PDB entry 5TRX | X-ray diffraction, 2.38 A resolution | chains A and D of the 4 polymer chains in the assembly

== Chain A (and D) ==
Protein: Homoprotocatechuate 2,3-dioxygenase
Source organism: Brevibacterium fuscum
Notes: chain D of this document is another copy of the same molecule, construct and numbering; everything in this record applies to it too
Reference sequence: Q45135 (Q45135_9MICO); numbering as in UniProt (aligned over 1-365)
Amino-acid sequence (365 residues; row label = number of the first residue in the row):
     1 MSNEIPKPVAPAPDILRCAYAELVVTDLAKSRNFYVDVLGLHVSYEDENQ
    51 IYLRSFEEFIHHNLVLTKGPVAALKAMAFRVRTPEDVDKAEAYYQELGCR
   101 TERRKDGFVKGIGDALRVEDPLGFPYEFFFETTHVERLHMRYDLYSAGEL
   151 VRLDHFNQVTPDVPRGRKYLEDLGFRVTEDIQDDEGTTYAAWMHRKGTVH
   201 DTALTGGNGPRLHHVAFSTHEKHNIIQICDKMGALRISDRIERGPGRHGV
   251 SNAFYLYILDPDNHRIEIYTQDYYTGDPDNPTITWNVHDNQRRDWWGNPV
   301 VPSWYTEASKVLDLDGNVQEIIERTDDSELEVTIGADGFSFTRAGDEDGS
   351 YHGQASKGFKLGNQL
Not modelled in the structure: 1-3, 362-365 (chain D: 1-3, 363-365)

== Interface between chain A and chain D ==
Contacting residue pairs (19):
  Met-140(A) / Ala-234(D)
  Tyr-142(A) / Gln-227(D)  hydrogen bond (backbone-side chain)
  Tyr-142(A) / Asp-230(D)
  Tyr-142(A) / Lys-231(D)
  Tyr-142(A) / Ala-234(D)
  Asp-143(A) / Ala-234(D)
  Asp-143(A) / Leu-235(D)
  Tyr-145(A) / Ala-147(D)
  Tyr-145(A) / Gln-227(D)
  Ala-147(A) / Ala-147(D)  hydrophobic
  His-223(A) / His-223(D)
  Gln-227(A) / Tyr-142(D)  hydrogen bond (side chain-backbone)
  Gln-227(A) / Tyr-145(D)
  Asp-230(A) / Tyr-142(D)
  Lys-231(A) / Tyr-142(D)
  Ala-234(A) / Met-140(D)
  Ala-234(A) / Tyr-142(D)
  Ala-234(A) / Asp-143(D)
  Leu-235(A) / Asp-143(D)
Other interface residues (no listed pair), chain A (14 interface residues in all): Arg-141, Ser-146, Glu-221
Other interface residues (no listed pair), chain D (13 interface residues in all): Ser-146, Glu-221

== Overview ==
14 residues of chain A face 13 of chain D across their interface; the contacts include 2 hydrogen bonds. The
hydrogen-bonded pair is Tyr-142(A)/Gln-227(D).
Both chains are Homoprotocatechuate 2,3-dioxygenase (Brevibacterium fuscum). Entry 5TRX (Room temperature
structure of an extradiol ring-cleaving dioxygenase from B.fuscum) was determined by X-ray diffraction (same
publication as 5MND and 5U5Q).
